8E3U - chains A and D of the 4 polymer chains in the assembly; structure by X-ray diffraction, 1.99 A resolution.

[Chain A]
Protein: Nitrogenase molybdenum-iron protein alpha chain
Organism: Azotobacter vinelandii DJ
Notes: EC 1.18.6.1
UniProt: P07328 (NIFD_AZOVI); numbering as in UniProt (aligned over 1-492)
Sequence (492 residues; each row starts with the number of its first residue):
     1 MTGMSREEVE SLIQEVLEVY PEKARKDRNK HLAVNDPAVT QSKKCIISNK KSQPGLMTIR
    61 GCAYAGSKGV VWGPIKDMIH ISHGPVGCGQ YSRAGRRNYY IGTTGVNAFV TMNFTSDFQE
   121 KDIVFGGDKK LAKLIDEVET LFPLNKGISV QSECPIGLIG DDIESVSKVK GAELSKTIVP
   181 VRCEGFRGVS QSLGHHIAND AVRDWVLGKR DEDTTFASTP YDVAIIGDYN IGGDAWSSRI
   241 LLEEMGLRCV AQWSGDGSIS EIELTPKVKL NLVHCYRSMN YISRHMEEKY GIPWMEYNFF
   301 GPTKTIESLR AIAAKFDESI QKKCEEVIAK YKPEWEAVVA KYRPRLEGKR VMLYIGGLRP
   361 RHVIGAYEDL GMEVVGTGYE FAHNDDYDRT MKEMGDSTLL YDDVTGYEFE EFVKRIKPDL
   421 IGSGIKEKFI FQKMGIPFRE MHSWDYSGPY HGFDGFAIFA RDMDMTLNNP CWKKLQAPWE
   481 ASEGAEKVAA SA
Disordered / not traced: 1-4, 37-39, 481-492
Bound ions: fe(7)-S(7) cluster Fe: Cys62, Cys88, Cys154 (shared with 3 residues of chain B); Fe ion near Cys275 (its only coordinating residue here)
Small-molecule neighbours:
  - 3-hydroxy-3-carboxy-adipic acid (HCA): Ala65, Gly95, Arg96, Gln191, Gly424, Ile425, Lys426, Glu440, His442
  - ICS (iron-sulfur-molybdenum cluster with interstitial carbon): Val70, Arg96, His195, Tyr229, Ile231, Cys275, Arg277, Ser278, Ile355, Gly356, Gly357, Leu358, Arg359, Pro360, Phe381, Met441, His442
  - fe(7)-S(7) cluster (UFF): Cys62, Tyr64, Pro85, Gly87, Cys88, Tyr91, Glu153, Cys154, Gly185

[Chain D]
Protein: Nitrogenase molybdenum-iron protein beta chain
Organism: Azotobacter vinelandii DJ
Notes: EC 1.18.6.1
UniProt: C1DGZ8 (C1DGZ8_AZOVD); numbering as in UniProt (aligned over 1-523)
Sequence (523 residues; numbered 1 to 523; the number before each row is that of its first residue):
     1 MSQQVDKIKA SYPLFLDQDY KDMLAKKRDG FEEKYPQDKI DEVFQWTTTK EYQELNFQRE
    61 ALTVNPAKAC QPLGAVLCAL GFEKTMPYVH GSQGCVAYFR SYFNRHFREP VSCVSDSMTE
   121 DAAVFGGQQN MKDGLQNCKA TYKPDMIAVS TTCMAEVIGD DLNAFINNSK KEGFIPDEFP
   181 VPFAHTPAFV GSHVTGWDNM FEGIARYFTL KSMDDKVVGS NKKINIVPGF ETYLGNFRVI
   241 KRMLSEMGVG YSLLSDPEEV LDTPADGQFR MYAGGTTQEE MKDAPNALNT VLLQPWHLEK
   301 TKKFVEGTWK HEVPKLNIPM GLDWTDEFLM KVSEISGQPI PASLTKERGR LVDMMTDSHT
   361 WLHGKRFALW GDPDFVMGLV KFLLELGCEP VHILCHNGNK RWKKAVDAIL AASPYGKNAT
   421 VYIGKDLWHL RSLVFTDKPD FMIGNSYGKF IQRDTLHKGK EFEVPLIRIG FPIFDRHHLH
   481 RSTTLGYEGA MQILTTLVNS ILERLDEETR GMQATDYNHD LVR
Disordered / not traced: 1
Differences from the reference sequence: engineered mutation Ala188 (Ser in C1DGZ8)
Bound ions: fe(7)-S(7) cluster Fe: Cys70, Cys95, Cys153 (shared with 3 residues of chain C); Fe ion site 1: Arg108, Glu109 (shared with 2 residues of chain B); Fe ion site 2: Asp353, Asp357 (shared with 2 residues of chain B)
Small-molecule neighbours: fe(7)-S(7) cluster (UFF): Cys70, Pro72, Ser92, Gly94, Cys95, Tyr98, Phe99, Thr152, Cys153, Ala188
What the authors report for this chain:
  - mutagenesis - S188A: decreased growth
  - mutagenesis - S188A (3.9 h): unchanged growth in response to 100% Fe
  - mutagenesis - S188A: unchanged expression in response to 100% Fe
  - mutagenesis - S188A: increased expression in response to 1% Fe
  - mutagenesis - S188A (<50% of wt): decreased catalytic activity on 1% Fe
  - mutagenesis - S188A: decreased catalytic activity on oxidized

[Interface between chain A and chain D]
Residue-residue contacts - 44 pairs, chain A then chain D:
  Arg93(A) - Leu521(D)
  Ala94(A) - Leu521(D)  hydrophobic
  Arg97(A) - Asp520(D)  salt bridge
  Tyr99(A) - Tyr517(D)
  Tyr99(A) - Asn518(D)  hydrogen bond
  Tyr99(A) - Asp520(D)  hydrogen bond
  Tyr100(A) - Tyr517(D)
  Ile101(A) - Gln513(D)
  Gly102(A) - Gln513(D)  hydrogen bond (backbone-backbone)
  Thr103(A) - Gln513(D)  hydrogen bond
  Thr104(A) - Met512(D)
  Phe429(A) - Asp357(D)
  Gln432(A) - Thr356(D)  hydrogen bond
  Gln432(A) - Asp357(D)
  Lys433(A) - Asp353(D)  salt bridge
  Arg439(A) - Thr360(D)
  Tyr446(A) - Trp361(D)  hydrophobic
  Tyr446(A) - Val522(D)
  Tyr446(A) - Arg523(D)
  Met465(A) - Thr360(D)
  Met465(A) - His363(D)
  Thr466(A) - His359(D)  hydrogen bond
  Asn469(A) - His359(D)
  Asn469(A) - His363(D)
  Pro470(A) - Leu384(D)
  Pro470(A) - Glu385(D)
  Pro470(A) - Gly387(D)
  Pro470(A) - Tyr415(D)
  Lys474(A) - Leu322(D)
  Lys474(A) - Asp323(D)  salt bridge
  Lys474(A) - Arg348(D)  hydrogen bond (backbone-side chain)
  Lys474(A) - Val352(D)
  Leu475(A) - Arg348(D)
  Leu475(A) - Val352(D)  hydrophobic
  Gln476(A) - Arg348(D)
  Ala477(A) - Arg348(D)
  Pro478(A) - Asp326(D)
  Pro478(A) - Met330(D)  hydrophobic
  Pro478(A) - Arg348(D)
  Trp479(A) - Asp326(D)
  Trp479(A) - Met330(D)  hydrophobic
  Trp479(A) - Ile340(D)  hydrophobic
  Trp479(A) - Thr345(D)  hydrogen bond
  Trp479(A) - Tyr487(D)
Interface residues without a listed pair, chain A (30 interface residues in all): Gly95, Asn107, Trp236, Asn468, Cys471, Trp472
Interface residues without a listed pair, chain D (30 interface residues in all): Met355, Asp516

[Summary]
The chain A/chain D interface involves 30 residues from each chain; the contacts include 8 hydrogen bonds and
3 salt bridges. Among the polar pairs are Arg97(A)-Asp520(D), Lys433(A)-Asp353(D) and Lys474(A)-Asp323(D).
From the paper: S188A of chain D reduces growth; S188A of chain D increases expression in response to 1% Fe.
Chain A is Nitrogenase molybdenum-iron protein alpha chain and chain D is Nitrogenase molybdenum-iron protein
beta chain, both from Azotobacter vinelandii DJ; the structure, Nickel-reconstituted nitrogenase MoFeP mutant
S188A from Azotobacter vinelandii after IDS oxidation, was determined by X-ray diffraction, deposited together
with 8E3T and 8E3V.
